Entry 3ZQ1 (electron microscopy, 15.90 A resolution (very low resolution: no residue pairs are listed; an interface is given only as per-side residue counts)); this record covers chains O and U of the 21 polymer chains in the assembly.

# Chain O (and U)
Molecule: 10 kDa chaperonin
Source organism: Escherichia coli K-12
Notes: chain U of this document is another copy of the same molecule, construct and numbering; everything in this record applies to it too
UniProtKB: P0A6F9 (CH10_ECOLI); residue numbers follow UniProt; this construct covers 1-97
Amino-acid sequence (97 residues; row label = number of the first residue in the row):
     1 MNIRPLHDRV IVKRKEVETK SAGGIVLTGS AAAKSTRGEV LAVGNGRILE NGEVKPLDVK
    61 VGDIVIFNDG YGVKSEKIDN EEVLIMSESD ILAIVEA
Curated features (UniProtKB/Swiss-Prot):
  - modified residue: Lys34 (N6-succinyllysine)

# How chain O and chain U interact
At this resolution (16 A) residue pairs are not listed: 13 residues of chain O and 13 of chain U lie at the interface.

# In short
Chain O and chain U each contribute 13 residues to their interface.
Chain O and chain U are both 10 kDa chaperonin (Escherichia coli K-12); the structure, Visualizing GroEL-ES in
the Act of Encapsulating a Non-Native Substrate Protein, was determined by electron microscopy together with
3ZPZ and 3ZQ0 from the same study.
